Entry 7QCI (X-ray diffraction, 1.76 A resolution); this record covers chain A.

== Chain A ==
Molecule: Papain-like protease nsp3
Organism: Severe acute respiratory syndrome coronavirus 2
Notes: EC 3.4.19.12, 3.4.22.-
Reference sequence: P0DTC1 (R1A_SARS2); residues 1-315 here correspond to UniProt positions 1564-1878 (UniProt number = residue number + 1563)
Chain sequence (315 residues; each row starts with the number of its first residue):
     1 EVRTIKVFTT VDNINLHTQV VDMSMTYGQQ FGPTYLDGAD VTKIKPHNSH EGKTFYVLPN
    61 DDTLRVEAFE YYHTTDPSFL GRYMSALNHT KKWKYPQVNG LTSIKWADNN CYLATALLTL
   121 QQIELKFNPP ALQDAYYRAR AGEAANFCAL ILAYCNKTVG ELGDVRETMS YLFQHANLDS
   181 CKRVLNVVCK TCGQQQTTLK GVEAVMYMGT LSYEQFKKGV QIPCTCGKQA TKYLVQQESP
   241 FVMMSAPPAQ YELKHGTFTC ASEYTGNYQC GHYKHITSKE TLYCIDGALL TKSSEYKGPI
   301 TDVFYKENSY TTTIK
Modified / non-standard residues: Cys-111 (S-hydroxycysteine; CSO)
Metal / ion sites: Zn2+: Cys-189, Cys-192, Cys-224, Cys-226
Residues lining bound ligands: A6Q (N-(3,4-dihydroxybenzylidene)-thiosemicarbazone): Pro-59, Arg-65, Ala-68, Phe-69, Thr-74, Thr-75, Asp-76, Pro-77, Ser-78, Phe-79, Leu-80
From the paper describing this entry:
  - binding site for A6Q: Pro-59, Arg-65, Thr-75, Pro-77, Leu-80
  - catalytic residues: Cys-111, His-272, Asp-286 (citing earlier work)

== Summary ==
Bound to chain A: compound A6Q. The Zn2+ site is built by Cys-189, Cys-192, Cys-224 and Cys-226. The paper
reports catalytic residues Cys-111, His-272 and Asp-286; a binding site for A6Q at Pro-59, Arg-65 and Thr-75
among others.
Chain A is Papain-like protease nsp3 (Severe acute respiratory syndrome coronavirus 2); the structure,
Structure of SARS-CoV-2 Papain-like Protease bound to N-(3,4-dihydroxybenzylidene)-thiosemicarbazone, was
determined by X-ray diffraction together with 7QCG, 7QCH, 7QCJ, 7QCK and 7QCM from the same study.
